Entry 5WSG (electron microscopy, 4.00 A resolution); this record covers chains A and E of the 45 polymer chains in the assembly.

== Chain A ==
Protein: Pre-mRNA-splicing factor 8
Source organism: Saccharomyces cerevisiae (strain ATCC 204508 / S288c)
UniProt: P33334 (PRP8_YEAST); numbering as in UniProt (aligned over 1-2413)
Amino-acid sequence (2413 residues; row label = number of the first residue in the row):
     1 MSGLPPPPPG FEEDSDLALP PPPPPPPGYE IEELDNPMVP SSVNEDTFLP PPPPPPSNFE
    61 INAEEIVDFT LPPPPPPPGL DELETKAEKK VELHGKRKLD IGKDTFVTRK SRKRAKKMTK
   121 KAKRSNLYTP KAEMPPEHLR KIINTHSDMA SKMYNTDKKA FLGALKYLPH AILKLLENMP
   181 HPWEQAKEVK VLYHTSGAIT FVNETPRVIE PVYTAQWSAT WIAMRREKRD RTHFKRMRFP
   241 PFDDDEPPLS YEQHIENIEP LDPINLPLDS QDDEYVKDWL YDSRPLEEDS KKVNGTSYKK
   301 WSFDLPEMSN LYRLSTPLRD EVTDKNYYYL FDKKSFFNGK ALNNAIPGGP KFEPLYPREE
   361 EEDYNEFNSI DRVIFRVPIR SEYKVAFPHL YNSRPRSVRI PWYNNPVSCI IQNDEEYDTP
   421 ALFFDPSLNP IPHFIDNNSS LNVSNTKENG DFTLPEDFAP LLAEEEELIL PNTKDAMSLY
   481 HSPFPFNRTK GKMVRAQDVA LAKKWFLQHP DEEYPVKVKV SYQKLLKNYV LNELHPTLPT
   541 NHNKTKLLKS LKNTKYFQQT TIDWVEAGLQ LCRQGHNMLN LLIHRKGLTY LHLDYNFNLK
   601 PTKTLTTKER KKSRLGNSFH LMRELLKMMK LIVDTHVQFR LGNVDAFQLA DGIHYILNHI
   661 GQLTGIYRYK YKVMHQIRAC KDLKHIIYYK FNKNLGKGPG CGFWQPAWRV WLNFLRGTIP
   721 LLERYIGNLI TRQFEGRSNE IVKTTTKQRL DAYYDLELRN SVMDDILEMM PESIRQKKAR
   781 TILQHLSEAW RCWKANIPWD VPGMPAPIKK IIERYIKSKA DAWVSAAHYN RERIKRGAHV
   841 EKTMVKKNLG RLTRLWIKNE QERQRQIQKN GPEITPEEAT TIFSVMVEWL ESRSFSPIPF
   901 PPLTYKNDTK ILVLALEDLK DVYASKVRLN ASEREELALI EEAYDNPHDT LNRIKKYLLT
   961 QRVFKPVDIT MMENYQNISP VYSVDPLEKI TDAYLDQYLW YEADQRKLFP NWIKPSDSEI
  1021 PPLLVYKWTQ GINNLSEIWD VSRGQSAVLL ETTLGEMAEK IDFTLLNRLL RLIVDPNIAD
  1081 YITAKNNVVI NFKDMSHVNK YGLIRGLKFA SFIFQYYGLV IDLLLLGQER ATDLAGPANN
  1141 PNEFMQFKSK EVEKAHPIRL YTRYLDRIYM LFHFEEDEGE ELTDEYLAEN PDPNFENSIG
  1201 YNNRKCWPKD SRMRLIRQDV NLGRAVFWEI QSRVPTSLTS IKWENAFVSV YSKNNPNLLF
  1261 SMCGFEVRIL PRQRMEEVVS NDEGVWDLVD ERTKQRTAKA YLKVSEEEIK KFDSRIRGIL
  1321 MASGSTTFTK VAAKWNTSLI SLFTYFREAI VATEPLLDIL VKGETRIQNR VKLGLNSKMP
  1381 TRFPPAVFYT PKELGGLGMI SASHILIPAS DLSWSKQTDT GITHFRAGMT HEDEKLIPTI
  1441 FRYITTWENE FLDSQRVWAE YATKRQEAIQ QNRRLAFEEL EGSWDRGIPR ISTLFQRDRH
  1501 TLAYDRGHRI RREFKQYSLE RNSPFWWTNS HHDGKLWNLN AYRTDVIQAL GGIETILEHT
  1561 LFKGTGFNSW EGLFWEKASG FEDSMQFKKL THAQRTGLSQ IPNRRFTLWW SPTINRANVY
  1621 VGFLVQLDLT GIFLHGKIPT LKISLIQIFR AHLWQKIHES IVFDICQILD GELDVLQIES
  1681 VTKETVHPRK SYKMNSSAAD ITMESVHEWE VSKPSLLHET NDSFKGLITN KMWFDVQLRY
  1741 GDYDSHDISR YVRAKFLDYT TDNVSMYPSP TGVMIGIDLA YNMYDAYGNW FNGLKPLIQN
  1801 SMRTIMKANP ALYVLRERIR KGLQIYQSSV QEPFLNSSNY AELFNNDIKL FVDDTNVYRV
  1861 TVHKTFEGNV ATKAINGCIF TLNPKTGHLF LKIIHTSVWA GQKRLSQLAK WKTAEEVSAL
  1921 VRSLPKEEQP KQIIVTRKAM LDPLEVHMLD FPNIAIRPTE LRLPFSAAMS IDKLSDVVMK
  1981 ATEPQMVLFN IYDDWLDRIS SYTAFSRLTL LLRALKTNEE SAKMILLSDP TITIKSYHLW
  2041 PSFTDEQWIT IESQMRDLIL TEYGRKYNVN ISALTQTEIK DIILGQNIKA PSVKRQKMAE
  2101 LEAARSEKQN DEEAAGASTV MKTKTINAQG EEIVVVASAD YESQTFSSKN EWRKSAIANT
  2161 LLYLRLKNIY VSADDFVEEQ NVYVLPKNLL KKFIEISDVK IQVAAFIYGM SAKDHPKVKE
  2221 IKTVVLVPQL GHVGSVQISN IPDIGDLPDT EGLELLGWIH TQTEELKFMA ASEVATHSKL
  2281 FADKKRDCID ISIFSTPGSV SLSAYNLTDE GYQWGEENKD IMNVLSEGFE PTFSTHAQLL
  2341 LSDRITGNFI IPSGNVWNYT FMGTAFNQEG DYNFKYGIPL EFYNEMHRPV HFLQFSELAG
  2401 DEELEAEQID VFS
Unresolved in the structure: 1-126, 432-449, 1830-1839, 2086-2413
Curated features (UniProtKB/Swiss-Prot):
  - region: Met1585 to Leu1598 (Important for branch point selection)
  - mutagenesis: His1658 (H1658S: No effect on viability), Glu1684 (E1684Q: No effect on viability), His1687 (H1687S: No effect on viability), Asp1700 (D1700N: No effect on viability), Asp1735 (D1735N: No effect on viability), Asp1853 (D1853A: Alters protein folding. Severely impaired growth. Strongly reduced growth at 35 degrees Celsius; when associated with A-1854; D1853N: Reduced growth at 30 degrees Celsius ...), Asp1854 (D1854A: Reduced growth at 30 degrees Celsius. Strongly reduced growth at 16 degrees Celsius. Strongly reduced growth at 35 degrees Celsius; when associated with A-1853 ...), Thr1855 (T1855A: Reduced growth at 30 degrees Celsius. Strongly reduced growth at 16 degrees Celsius), Thr1936 (T1936A: Reduced growth at 30 degrees Celsius. Strongly reduced growth at 16 degrees Celsius), Arg1937 (R1937K: Severely impaired growth. Reduced growth at 30 degrees Celsius. Strongly reduced growth at 16 degrees Celsius)

== Chain E ==
Molecule: Saccharomyces cerevisiae S288c SNR6 snRNA
Source organism: Saccharomyces cerevisiae S288c
Sequence (112 nucleotides; numbered 1 to 112; the number before each row is that of its first residue):
     1 GUUCGCGAAG UAACCCUUCG UGGACAUUUG GUCAAUUUGA AACAAUACAG AGAUGAUCAG
    61 CAGUUCCCCU GCAUAAGGAU GAACCGUUUU ACAAAGAGAU UUAUUUCGUU UU
Unresolved in the structure: 104-112
Bound ions: Mg2+ site 1: A59, U80; Mg2+ site 2: C61, G77; Mg2+ site 3: G78, U80 (shared with 1 residue of chain B; 1 residue of chain b); Mg2+ site 4 near G81 (its only coordinating residue here)

== How chain A and chain E interact ==
Pairs across the interface (49; chain A residue first):
  Ser151(A) - U36(E)  hydrogen bond to the phosphate
  Lys152(A) - U36(E)  hydrogen bond to the phosphate
  Met153(A) - A35(E)  phosphate contact
  Thr156(A) - C33(E)  base contact
  Lys555(A) - G31(E)  salt bridge to the phosphate
  Lys586(A) - G71(E)  salt bridge to the phosphate
  Thr606(A) - A44(E)  phosphate contact
  Lys608(A) - C43(E)  salt bridge to the phosphate
  Lys608(A) - A44(E)  salt bridge to the phosphate
  Glu609(A) - C43(E)  hydrogen bond to the sugar
  Lys611(A) - G78(E)  sugar contact
  Lys612(A) - A42(E)  sugar contact
  Lys612(A) - C43(E)  salt bridge to the phosphate
  Arg614(A) - U70(E)  phosphate contact
  Arg614(A) - G71(E)  phosphate contact
  Gly616(A) - G71(E)  phosphate contact
  Gly616(A) - C72(E)  phosphate contact
  Asn617(A) - C72(E)  hydrogen bond to the phosphate
  Ser618(A) - C72(E)  hydrogen bond to the phosphate
  Tyr725(A) - C72(E)  hydrogen bond to the base
  Asn728(A) - C72(E)  hydrogen bond to the sugar
  Asn728(A) - A73(E)  phosphate contact
  Leu729(A) - C72(E)  phosphate contact
  Arg732(A) - G71(E)  salt bridge to the phosphate
  Arg732(A) - C72(E)  salt bridge to the phosphate
  Arg732(A) - A73(E)  salt bridge to the phosphate
  Arg737(A) - C69(E)  salt bridge to the phosphate
  Arg737(A) - U70(E)  salt bridge to the phosphate
  Arg737(A) - G71(E)  hydrogen bond to the base
  Lys743(A) - A62(E)  salt bridge to the phosphate
  Lys743(A) - A75(E)  phosphate contact
  Thr744(A) - U74(E)  phosphate contact
  Thr744(A) - A75(E)  hydrogen bond to the phosphate
  Thr746(A) - A75(E)  phosphate contact
  Thr746(A) - A76(E)  hydrogen bond to the phosphate
  Gln748(A) - C61(E)  sugar contact
  Gln748(A) - A62(E)  phosphate contact
  Gln748(A) - A76(E)  phosphate contact
  Gln748(A) - G77(E)  phosphate contact
  Arg749(A) - C61(E)  sugar contact
  Arg749(A) - A62(E)  salt bridge to the phosphate
  Arg749(A) - A76(E)  salt bridge to the phosphate
  Asp751(A) - C61(E)  sugar contact
  Ala752(A) - A62(E)  sugar contact
  Leu756(A) - G63(E)  sugar contact
  Phe1866(A) - C48(E)  sugar contact
  Phe1866(A) - A49(E)  phosphate contact
  Asn1869(A) - G50(E)  hydrogen bond to the phosphate
  Gly1901(A) - U46(E)  phosphate contact
Other interface residues (no listed pair), chain A (40 interface residues in all): Tyr556, Leu615, Arg724, Gln733, Tyr753, Thr1591, Lys1864, Thr1865, Ala1900
Other interface residues (no listed pair), chain E (28 interface residues in all): G30, A51, U57, C58

== Summary ==
Chain A and chain E form an interface of 40 and 28 residues respectively, with 11 hydrogen bonds and 13 salt
bridges. Polar contacts include Tyr725(A)-C72(E), Arg737(A)-G71(E) and Glu609(A)-C43(E). Curated annotation
(UniProt) lists 10 mutagenesis sites on chain A.
Here chain A is Pre-mRNA-splicing factor 8 (Saccharomyces cerevisiae (strain ATCC 204508 / S288c)) and chain E
is Saccharomyces cerevisiae S288c SNR6 snRNA (Saccharomyces cerevisiae S288c). Entry 5WSG (Cryo-EM structure
of the Catalytic Step II spliceosome (C* complex) at 4.0 angstrom resolution) was determined by electron
microscopy.
